5J93 - chain A; structure by X-ray diffraction, 1.10 A resolution.

# Chain A
Molecule: Ferritin, middle subunit
From: Lithobates catesbeiana
Notes: EC 1.16.3.1
UniProt: P07798 (FRI2_LITCT); residues 0-175 here correspond to UniProt positions 1-176 (UniProt number = residue number + 1)
Sequence (176 residues; row label = number of the first residue in the row; numbering starts at 0):
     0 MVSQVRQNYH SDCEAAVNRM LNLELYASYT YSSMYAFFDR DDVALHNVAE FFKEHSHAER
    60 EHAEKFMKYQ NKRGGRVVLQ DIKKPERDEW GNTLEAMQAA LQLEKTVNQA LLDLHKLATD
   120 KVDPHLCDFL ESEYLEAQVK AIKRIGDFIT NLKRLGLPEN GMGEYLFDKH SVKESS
Unresolved in the structure: 0, 172-175
Sequence notes: engineered mutation A57 (Glu58 in P07798), A136 (Glu137 in P07798), A140 (Asp141 in P07798)
Bound ions: Mg2+ near S10 (its only coordinating residue here); Fe2+ site 1: E23, E58, H61; Fe2+ site 2: E58, E103; Fe2+ site 3 near H169 (its only coordinating residue here)

# Overview
E23, E58 and H61 form the Fe2+ site 1. E58 and E103 coordinate Fe2+ site 2.
Chain A is Ferritin, middle subunit (Lithobates catesbeiana); the structure, Five minutes iron loaded Rana
Catesbeiana H' ferritin variant E57A/E136A/D140A, was determined by X-ray diffraction (same publication as
5J8S, 5J8W, 5J9V and 5JAC).
